Entry 6H6H (X-ray diffraction, 2.40 A resolution); this record covers chains A and C of the 3 polymer chains in the assembly.

[Chain A]
Name: H-2D cell surface glycoprotein
Organism: Mus musculus
UniProtKB: Q31167 (Q31167_MOUSE); residues 2-338 here correspond to UniProt positions 1-337 (UniProt number = residue number - 1)
Amino-acid sequence (338 residues; each row starts with the number of its first residue):
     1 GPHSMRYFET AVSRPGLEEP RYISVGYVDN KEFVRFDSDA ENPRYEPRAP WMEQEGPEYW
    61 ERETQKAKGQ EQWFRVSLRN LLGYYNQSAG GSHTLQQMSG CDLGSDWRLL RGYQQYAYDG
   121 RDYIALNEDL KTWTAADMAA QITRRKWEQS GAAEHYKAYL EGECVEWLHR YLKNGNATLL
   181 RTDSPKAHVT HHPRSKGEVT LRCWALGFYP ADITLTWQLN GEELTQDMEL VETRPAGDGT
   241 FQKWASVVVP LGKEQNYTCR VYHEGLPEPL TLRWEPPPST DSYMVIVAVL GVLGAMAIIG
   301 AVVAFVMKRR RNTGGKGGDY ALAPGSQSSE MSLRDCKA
Unresolved in the structure: 177-180, 277-338
Disulfide bonds: Cys-101/Cys-164
Differences from the reference sequence: expression tag (1)

[Chain C]
Name: Ser-gly-pro-ser-asn-thr-pro-pro-glu-ile
Amino-acid sequence (10 residues; row label = number of the first residue in the row):
     1 SGPSNTPPEI

[How chain A and chain C interact]
Contacting residue pairs (50):
  Met-5(A) with Ser-1(C)
  Tyr-7(A) with Ser-1(C), hydrogen bond (side chain-backbone); Gly-2(C); Pro-3(C)
  Glu-9(A) with Pro-3(C)
  Glu-63(A) with Ser-1(C), hydrogen bond; Gly-2(C), hydrogen bond (side chain-backbone)
  Lys-66(A) with Ser-1(C), hydrogen bond; Gly-2(C), hydrogen bond (side chain-backbone)
  Gln-70(A) with Pro-3(C); Ser-4(C); Asn-5(C), hydrogen bond (side chain-backbone)
  Trp-73(A) with Asn-5(C); Thr-6(C), hydrogen bond (side chain-backbone); Pro-8(C); Glu-9(C); Ile-10(C), hydrophobic
  Phe-74(A) with Asn-5(C)
  Val-76(A) with Glu-9(C)
  Ser-77(A) with Glu-9(C); Ile-10(C), hydrogen bond (side chain-backbone)
  Asn-80(A) with Glu-9(C), hydrogen bond; Ile-10(C), hydrogen bond (side chain-backbone)
  Leu-81(A) with Ile-10(C), hydrophobic
  Tyr-84(A) with Ile-10(C), hydrogen bond (side chain-backbone)
  Leu-95(A) with Ile-10(C), hydrophobic
  Gln-97(A) with Asn-5(C), hydrogen bond
  Ser-99(A) with Pro-3(C)
  Tyr-116(A) with Asn-5(C); Ile-10(C), hydrophobic
  Tyr-123(A) with Ile-10(C)
  Thr-143(A) with Ile-10(C), hydrogen bond (side chain-backbone)
  Lys-146(A) with Pro-8(C); Glu-9(C), hydrogen bond (side chain-backbone); Ile-10(C), hydrogen bond (side chain-backbone)
  Trp-147(A) with Pro-8(C), hydrogen bond (side chain-backbone); Glu-9(C), hydrogen bond (side chain-backbone); Ile-10(C), hydrophobic
  Ser-150(A) with Pro-8(C)
  His-155(A) with Ser-4(C), hydrogen bond (side chain-backbone); Thr-6(C)
  Tyr-156(A) with Asn-5(C); Thr-6(C), hydrogen bond (side chain-backbone)
  Tyr-159(A) with Ser-1(C), hydrogen bond (side chain-backbone); Gly-2(C); Pro-3(C)
  Glu-163(A) with Ser-1(C), hydrogen bond; Gly-2(C)
  Trp-167(A) with Ser-1(C)
  Tyr-171(A) with Ser-1(C), hydrogen bond (side chain-backbone)
Also at the interface, not in a pair above, chain A (31 interface residues in all): Tyr-59, Gln-114, Ala-152
Also at the interface, not in a pair above, chain C (10 interface residues in all): Pro-7

[In short]
The interface between chain A and chain C involves 31 residues on one side and 10 on the other, with 22
hydrogen bonds. Polar pairs include Tyr-7(A)/Ser-1(C), Glu-63(A)/Ser-1(C) and Glu-63(A)/Gly-2(C).
Chain A is H-2D cell surface glycoprotein (Mus musculus) and chain C is
Ser-gly-pro-ser-asn-thr-pro-pro-glu-ile; the structure, Crystal structures of the murine class I major
histocompatibility complex H-2Dbm13 in complex with adenovirus-derived peptide ..., was determined by X-ray
diffraction.
